Entry 9CTA (X-ray diffraction, 1.29 A resolution); this record covers chains A and D.

[Chain A]
Molecule: Isoform 2B of GTPase KRas
Organism: Homo sapiens
Notes: EC 3.6.5.2
UniProt: P01116 (RASK_HUMAN), isoform P01116-2; numbering as in UniProt (aligned over 1-169)
Chain sequence (170 residues; numbered 0 to 169; the number before each row is that of its first residue; numbering starts at 0):
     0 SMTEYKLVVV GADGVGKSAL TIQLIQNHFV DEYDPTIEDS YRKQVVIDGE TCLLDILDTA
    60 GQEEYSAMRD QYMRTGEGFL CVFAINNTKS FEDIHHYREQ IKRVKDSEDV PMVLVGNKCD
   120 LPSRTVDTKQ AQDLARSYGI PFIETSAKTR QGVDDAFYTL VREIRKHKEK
Sequence notes: expression tag (0); engineered mutation Asp12 (Gly in P01116)
Ion coordination: Mg2+: Ser17, Thr35 (together with GMP-PNP)
Small-molecule neighbours:
  - A1AZW ((2R)-2-{(5S)-7-[(2R)-3-cyclopropyl-2-(methylamino)propanoyl]-2,7-diazaspiro[4.4]nonan-2-yl}-N-[(1P,7S,9S,13S,20M)-20-{5-(4-cyclopropylpiperazin-1-yl)-2-[(1R)-1-methoxyethyl]pyridin-3-yl}-17,17-dimethyl-8,14-dioxo-21-(2,2,2-trifluoroethyl)-15-oxa-4-thia-9,21,27,28-tetraazapentacyclo[17.5.2.1~2,5~.1~9,13~.0~22,26~]octacosa-1(24),2,5(28),19,22,25-hexaen-7-yl]-3-methylbutanamide (non-preferred name)): Asp12, Gly13, Tyr32, Pro34, Thr35, Ile36, Glu37, Ala59, Gln61, Tyr64, Met67, Arg68, Tyr71, Asn86
  - GMP-PNP (GNP; phosphoaminophosphonic acid-guanylate ester): Ala11, Asp12, Gly13, Val14, Gly15, Lys16, Ser17, Ala18, Phe28, Val29, Asp30, Glu31, Tyr32, Asp33, Pro34, Thr35, Thr58, Ala59, Gly60, Asn116, Lys117, Asp119, Leu120, Ser145, Ala146, Lys147
UniProt features mapped onto this chain:
  - motif: Tyr32 to Tyr40 (Effector region)
  - binding site (GTP): Gly10, Ala11, Gly13 to Ala18, Val29 to Thr35, Ala59, Gly60, Asn116 to Asp119
  - modified residue: Met1 (N-acetylmethionine), Thr2 (N-acetylthreonine), Lys104 (N6-acetyllysine)
  - glycosylation: Thr35 (Microbial infection: O-linked (Glc) threonine)
  - natural variant: Lys5 (K5E: In NS3; K5N: In GASC), Gly10 (G10GG: In AML), Asp12 (G12D: In GASC, JMML and SFM; this construct carries the variant), Gly13 (G13D: In GASC, JMML and OES; G13R: In pylocytic astrocytoma), Val14 (V14I: In NS3), Leu19 (L19F: In OES), Gln22 (Q22E: In CFC2; Q22R: In NS3), Pro34 (P34L: In NS3; P34Q: In NS3; P34R: In CFC2), Ile36 (I36M: In NS3), Thr58 (T58I: In NS3), Ala59 (A59T: In GASC), Gly60 (G60R: In CFC2; G60S: In NS3), 8 further natural variant entries in UniProt
  - mutagenesis: Asp38 (D38A: Decreased interaction with MAPKAP1/SIN1), Tyr40 (Y40A: Decreased interaction with MAPKAP1/SIN1), Gln61 (Q61L: Promotes GTP binding)

[Chain D]
Molecule: Peptidyl-prolyl cis-trans isomerase A
Organism: Homo sapiens
Notes: EC 5.2.1.8
UniProt: P62937 (PPIA_HUMAN); numbering as in UniProt (aligned over 1-165)
Chain sequence (166 residues; each row starts with the number of its first residue; numbering starts at 0):
     0 SMVNPTVFFD IAVDGEPLGR VSFELFADKV PKTAENFRAL STGEKGFGYK GSCFHRIIPG
    60 FMCQGGDFTR HNGTGGKSIY GEKFEDENFI LKHTGPGILS MANAGPNTNG SQFFICTAKT
   120 EWLDGKHVVF GKVKEGMNIV EAMERFGSRN GKTSKKITIA DCGQLE
Sequence notes: expression tag (0)
Small-molecule neighbours: A1AZW ((2R)-2-{(5S)-7-[(2R)-3-cyclopropyl-2-(methylamino)propanoyl]-2,7-diazaspiro[4.4]nonan-2-yl}-N-[(1P,7S,9S,13S,20M)-20-{5-(4-cyclopropylpiperazin-1-yl)-2-[(1R)-1-methoxyethyl]pyridin-3-yl}-17,17-dimethyl-8,14-dioxo-21-(2,2,2-trifluoroethyl)-15-oxa-4-thia-9,21,27,28-tetraazapentacyclo[17.5.2.1~2,5~.1~9,13~.0~22,26~]octacosa-1(24),2,5(28),19,22,25-hexaen-7-yl]-3-methylbutanamide (non-preferred name)): Arg55, Ile57, Phe60, Met61, Gln63, Gly72, Thr73, Ala101, Asn102, Ala103, Gln111, Phe113, Glu120, Trp121, Leu122, His126, Arg148
UniProt features mapped onto this chain:
  - modified residue: Met1 (N-acetylmethionine), Val2 (N-acetylvaline), Lys28 (N6-acetyllysine), Lys44 (N6-acetyllysine), Lys76 (N6-acetyllysine), Ser77 (Phosphoserine), Lys82 (N6-acetyllysine), Thr93 (Phosphothreonine), Lys125 (N6-acetyllysine), Lys131 (N6-acetyllysine), Lys133 (N6-acetyllysine)
  - glycosylation: Asn108 (N-linked (GlcNAc...) asparagine)
  - cross-link (Glycyl lysine isopeptide (Lys-Gly)): Lys28 (interchain with G-Cter in SUMO2), Lys82 (interchain with G-Cter in SUMO2)
  - mutagenesis: Arg55 (R55A: Loss of peptidyl-prolyl cis-trans isomerase activity. No loss of its interaction with BSG/CD147 or its ability to induce leukocyte chemotaxis. No effect on its interaction with MAP3K5/ASK1 ...), Phe60 (F60A: Loss of ability to stimulate MAPK/ERK phosphorylation), Arg69 (R69A: No effect on peptidyl-prolyl cis-trans isomerase activity. Reduced interaction with BSG/CD147 and ability to induce leukocyte chemotaxis), His70 (H70A: No effect on peptidyl-prolyl cis-trans isomerase activity. Reduced interaction with BSG/CD147 and ability to induce leukocyte chemotaxis), Thr107 (T107A: No effect on peptidyl-prolyl cis-trans isomerase activity. Reduced interaction with BSG/CD147 and ability to induce leukocyte chemotaxis), Phe113 (F113A: Reduced ability to stimulate MAPK/ERK phosphorylation), Trp121 (W121A: 200-fold decrease of sensitivity to CsA. Reduced ability to stimulate MAPK/ERK phosphorylation; W121E: Loss of peptidyl-prolyl cis-trans isomerase activity ...), Lys125 (K125Q: Acetylation-mimetic mutant; no effect on its interaction with TARDBP; K125R: Loss of acetylation and interaction with TARDBP), His126 (H126A: Loss of peptidyl-prolyl cis-trans isomerase activity and interaction with HCV NS5A. Loss of ability to stimulate MAPK/ERK phosphorylation)

[How chain A and chain D interact]
Pairs across the interface (12):
  Glu31(A) with Asn71(D), hydrogen bond
  Tyr32(A) with Thr73(D)
  Asp33(A) with Lys151(D), salt bridge
  Pro34(A) with Arg55(D)
  Ile36(A) with Arg55(D); Asn149(D)
  Glu37(A) with Arg148(D), salt bridge; Asn149(D)
  Asp38(A) with Asn149(D), hydrogen bond
  Glu63(A) with Trp121(D)
  Tyr64(A) with Trp121(D), hydrogen bond; Leu122(D)
Interface residues without a listed pair, chain D (10 interface residues in all): Ile57, Lys125

[Overview]
9 residues of chain A and 10 residues of chain D are in contact; the contacts include 3 hydrogen bonds and 2
salt bridges. Polar contacts include Asp33(A)-Lys151(D), Glu37(A)-Arg148(D) and Glu31(A)-Asn71(D). Compound
A1AZW is bound between chain A and chain D.
Here chain A is Isoform 2B of GTPase KRas and chain D is Peptidyl-prolyl cis-trans isomerase A, both from Homo
sapiens. Entry 9CTA (Tricomplex of RMC-9945, KRAS G12D, and CypA) was determined by X-ray diffraction (same
publication as 9CT7, 9CT8, 9CT9, 9CTB and 9E3S).
